PDB entry 5XRZ | X-ray diffraction, 3.60 A resolution | chains J and L of the 12 polymer chains in the assembly

# Chain J
Molecule: DNA repair protein RAD52 homolog
Source organism: Homo sapiens
Reference sequence: P43351 (RAD52_HUMAN); residues 1-212 here = UniProt positions 1-212
Amino-acid sequence (215 residues; numbered -2 to 212; the number before each row is that of its first residue; numbers below 1 keep their minus sign (Gly-2 is residue -2)):
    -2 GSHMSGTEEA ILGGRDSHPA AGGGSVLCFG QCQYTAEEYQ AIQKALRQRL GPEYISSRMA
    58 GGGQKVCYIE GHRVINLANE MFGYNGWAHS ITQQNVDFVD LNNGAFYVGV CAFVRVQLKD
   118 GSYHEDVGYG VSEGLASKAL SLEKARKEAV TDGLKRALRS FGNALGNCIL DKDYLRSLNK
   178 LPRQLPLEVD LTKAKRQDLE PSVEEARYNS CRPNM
Disordered / not traced: -2 to 24, 209-212
Construct notes: expression tag (-2 to 0); engineered mutation Ala102 (Lys in P43351), Ala133 (Lys in P43351)
UniProt features mapped onto this chain:
  - DNA-binding region: Lys152 to Arg156
  - modified residue: Tyr104 (Phosphotyrosine), Ser199 (Phosphoserine)
  - mutagenesis: Arg55 (R55A: Abolishes ssDNA-binding), Tyr65 (Y65A: Moderately defective in both ss and dsDNA-binding), Lys152 (K152A: Abolishes ssDNA-binding), Arg153 (R153A: Moderately defective in both ss and dsDNA-binding), Arg156 (R156A: Moderately defective in both ss and dsDNA-binding)
What the authors report for this chain:
  - binding site for ssDNA (chain L): Arg55, Val63, Lys152, Arg153, Arg156
  - mutagenesis - K152A, R153A, R156A: decreased catalytic activity
  - mutagenesis - R55A: decreased catalytic activity on DNA annealing
  - mutagenesis - R55A/K152A: decreased binding to ssDNA

# Chain L
Molecule: ssDNA
Sequence (40 nucleotides; numbered 1 to 40; the number before each row is that of its first residue):
     1 TTTTTTTTTT TTTTTTTTCC CTTTTTTTTT TTTTTTTTTT
Bound ions: K+ site 1: DT1 (shared with 1 residue of chain K); K+ site 2: DT12 (shared with 1 residue of chain C); K+ site 3: DT16, DT17 (shared with 1 residue of chain D); K+ site 4: DT25 (shared with 1 residue of chain F); K+ site 5: DT37 (shared with 1 residue of chain I)

# Chain J / chain L interface
Residue-residue contacts (18):
  Arg55(J) - DT37(L)  hydrogen bond to the phosphate
  Val63(J) - DT36(L)  base contact
  Tyr65(J) - DT37(L)  phosphate contact
  Tyr65(J) - DT38(L)  phosphate contact
  Ile66(J) - DT38(L)  phosphate contact
  Glu67(J) - DT38(L)  phosphate contact
  Lys141(J) - DT38(L)  base contact
  Lys144(J) - DT40(L)  salt bridge to the phosphate
  Glu145(J) - DT38(L)  sugar contact
  Thr148(J) - DT39(L)  hydrogen bond to the phosphate
  Asp149(J) - DT36(L)  phosphate contact
  Asp149(J) - DT37(L)  phosphate contact
  Lys152(J) - DT37(L)  salt bridge to the phosphate
  Lys152(J) - DT38(L)  salt bridge to the phosphate
  Arg153(J) - DT35(L)  salt bridge to the phosphate
  Arg153(J) - DT36(L)  salt bridge to the phosphate
  Arg156(J) - DT36(L)  salt bridge to the phosphate
  Leu167(J) - DT35(L)  phosphate contact
Also at the interface, not in a pair above, chain J (17 interface residues in all): Cys64, Gly68, Glu140
Also at the interface, not in a pair above, chain L (7 interface residues in all): DT34

# In short
17 residues of chain J and 7 residues of chain L are in contact, with 2 hydrogen bonds and 6 salt bridges.
Polar pairs include Arg55(J)-DT37(L), Thr148(J)-DT39(L) and Lys144(J)-DT40(L). The paper reports a binding
site for ssDNA (chain L) at Arg55(J), Val63(J) and Lys152(J) among others; K152A, R153A and R156A of chain J
reduce catalytic activity; 5 substitutions were tested in all.
Chain J is DNA repair protein RAD52 homolog (Homo sapiens) and chain L is ssDNA; the structure, Structure of a
ssDNA bound to the inner DNA binding site of RAD52, was determined by X-ray diffraction (same publication as
5XS0).
